3AVM - chains A and B of the 4 polymer chains in the assembly; structure by X-ray diffraction, 1.88 A resolution.

Chain A (and B):
Name: Integrase
Source organism: Human immunodeficiency virus type 1
Notes: fragment: CCD domain; chain B of this document is another copy of the same molecule, construct and numbering; everything in this record applies to it too
UniProtKB: P12497 (POL_HV1N5); residues 50-212 here correspond to UniProt positions 1197-1359 (UniProt number = residue number + 1147)
Amino-acid sequence (183 residues; row label = number of the first residue in the row):
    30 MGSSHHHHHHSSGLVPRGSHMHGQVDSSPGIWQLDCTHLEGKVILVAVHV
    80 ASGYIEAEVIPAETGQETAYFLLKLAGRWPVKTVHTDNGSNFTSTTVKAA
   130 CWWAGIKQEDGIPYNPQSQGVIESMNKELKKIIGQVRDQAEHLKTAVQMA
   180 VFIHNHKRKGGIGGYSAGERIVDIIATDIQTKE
Disordered / not traced: 30-56, 189-192, 210-212
Differences from the reference sequence: expression tag (30-49); engineered mutation Ser56 (Cys1203 in P12497), Asp139 (Phe1286 in P12497), His185 (Phe1332 in P12497)
Swiss-Prot annotation at these positions:
  - binding site (Mg(2+)): Asp64, Asp116, Glu152

How chain A and chain B interact:
Contacting residue pairs (64; chain A residue first):
  Tyr83(A) with Arg107(B), hydrogen bond (side chain-backbone)
  Glu85(A) with Arg107(B), salt bridge
  Ala86(A) with Arg107(B), hydrogen bond (backbone-side chain)
  Glu87(A) with Tyr99(B); Lys103(B), salt bridge; Arg107(B), salt bridge
  Tyr99(A) with Glu87(B); Lys173(B); Thr174(B); Gln177(B)
  Leu102(A) with Thr174(B); Gln177(B)
  Lys103(A) with Glu87(B), salt bridge; Lys103(B); Gln177(B)
  Ala105(A) with Phe181(B); His185(B), hydrogen bond (backbone-side chain)
  Gly106(A) with Phe181(B); Asn184(B), hydrogen bond (backbone-side chain)
  Arg107(A) with Tyr83(B), hydrogen bond (backbone-side chain); Glu85(B), salt bridge; Ala86(B), hydrogen bond (side chain-backbone); Glu87(B), salt bridge; Trp108(B); Gln177(B), hydrogen bond; Val180(B)
  Trp108(A) with Arg107(B); Trp108(B), hydrophobic
  Trp132(A) with Gln168(B), hydrogen bond; Met178(B), hydrophobic; Phe181(B), hydrophobic; Ile182(B), hydrophobic
  Ala133(A) with Phe181(B)
  Gln168(A) with Trp132(B), hydrogen bond
  Lys173(A) with Tyr99(B)
  Thr174(A) with Tyr99(B); Leu102(B)
  Gln177(A) with Tyr99(B); Leu102(B); Lys103(B); Arg107(B), hydrogen bond
  Met178(A) with Trp132(B), hydrophobic
  Val180(A) with Arg107(B)
  Phe181(A) with Ala105(B); Gly106(B); Trp132(B), hydrophobic; Ala133(B)
  Ile182(A) with Trp132(B), hydrophobic
  Asn184(A) with Gly106(B), hydrogen bond (side chain-backbone)
  His185(A) with Ala105(B)
  Glu198(A) with Ile208(B)
  Val201(A) with Val201(B); Ile204(B), hydrophobic; Ala205(B)
  Asp202(A) with Ala205(B); Ile208(B); Gln209(B), hydrogen bond
  Ile204(A) with Val201(B), hydrophobic
  Ala205(A) with Val201(B); Asp202(B); Ala205(B), hydrophobic
  Ile208(A) with Glu198(B); Asp202(B)
  Gln209(A) with Asp202(B), hydrogen bond
Interface residues without a listed pair, chain A (32 interface residues in all): Val165, Tyr194
Interface residues without a listed pair, chain B (32 interface residues in all): Val165, Tyr194

In short:
Chain A and chain B each contribute 32 residues to their interface, with 13 hydrogen bonds and 6 salt bridges.
Polar pairs include Glu85(A)-Arg107(B), Glu87(A)-Lys103(B) and Glu87(A)-Arg107(B). From UniProt: 3
Mg2+-binding residues on chain A.
Both chains are Integrase (Human immunodeficiency virus type 1). Entry 3AVM (Crystal structures of novel
allosteric peptide inhibitors of HIV integrase in the LEDGF binding site) was determined by X-ray diffraction
(same publication as 3AV9, 3AVA, 3AVB, 3AVC, 3AVF, 3AVG and 6 further entries).
